PDB entry 3ZE2 | X-ray diffraction, 2.35 A resolution | chains A and F of the 5 polymer chains in the assembly

== Chain A ==
Name: Integrin alpha-iib
Organism: Homo sapiens
Reference sequence: P08514 (ITA2B_HUMAN); residues 1-457 here correspond to UniProt positions 32-488 (UniProt number = residue number + 31)
Amino-acid sequence (457 residues; each row starts with the number of its first residue):
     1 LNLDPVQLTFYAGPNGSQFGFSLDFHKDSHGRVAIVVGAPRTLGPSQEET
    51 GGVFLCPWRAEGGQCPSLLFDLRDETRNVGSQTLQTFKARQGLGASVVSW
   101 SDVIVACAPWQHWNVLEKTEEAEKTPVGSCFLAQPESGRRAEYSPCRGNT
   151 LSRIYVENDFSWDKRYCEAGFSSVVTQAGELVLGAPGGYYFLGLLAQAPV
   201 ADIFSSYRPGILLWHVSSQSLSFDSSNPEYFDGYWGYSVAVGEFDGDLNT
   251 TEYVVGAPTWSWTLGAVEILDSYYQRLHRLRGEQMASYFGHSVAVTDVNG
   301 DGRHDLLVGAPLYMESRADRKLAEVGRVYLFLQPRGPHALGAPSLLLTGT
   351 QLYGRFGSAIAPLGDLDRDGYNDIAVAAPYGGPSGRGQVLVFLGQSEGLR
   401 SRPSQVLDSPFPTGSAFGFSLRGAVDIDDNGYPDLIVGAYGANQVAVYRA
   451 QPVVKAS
Unresolved in the structure: 455-457
Disulfides: Cys56-Cys65, Cys107-Cys130, Cys146-Cys167
Metal / ion sites: Ca2+ site 1: Glu243, Asp245, Asp247, Thr250, Glu252; Ca2+ site 2: Asp297, Asn299, Asp301, Arg303, Asp305; Ca2+ site 3: Asp365, Asp367, Asp369, Tyr371, Asp373; Ca2+ site 4: Asp426, Asp428, Asn430, Tyr432, Asp434
From the paper describing this entry:
  - binding site for Rgd peptide: Asp224

== Chain F ==
Name: 10E5 fab light chain
Organism: Mus musculus
Notes: antibody fragment or engineered binder
Amino-acid sequence (214 residues; numbered 1 to 214; the number before each row is that of its first residue):
     1 DILMTQSPSSMSVSLGDTVSITCHASQGISSNIGWLQQKPGKSFMGLIYY
    51 GTNLVDGVPSRFSGSGSGADYSLTISSLDSEDFADYYCVQYAQLPYTFGG
   101 GTKLEIKRADAAPTVSIFPPSSEQLTSGGASVVCFLNNFYPKDINVKWKI
   151 DGSERQNGVLNSWTDQDSKDSTYSMSSTLTLTKDEYERHNSYTCEATHKT
   201 STSPIVKSFNRNEC
Disulfides: Cys23-Cys88, Cys134-Cys194

== Chain A / chain F interface ==
Pairs across the interface (19; chain A residue first):
  Arg77(A) - Asn32(F)  hydrogen bond
  Arg77(A) - Tyr50(F)
  Arg77(A) - Tyr91(F)
  Asn78(A) - Asn32(F)  hydrogen bond (backbone-side chain)
  Asn78(A) - Ala92(F)
  Val79(A) - Asn32(F)
  Val79(A) - Tyr91(F)
  Val79(A) - Ala92(F)
  Gly80(A) - Tyr91(F)  hydrogen bond (backbone-backbone)
  Gly80(A) - Ala92(F)  hydrogen bond (backbone-backbone)
  Gly80(A) - Leu94(F)
  Ser81(A) - Ala92(F)  hydrogen bond (backbone-backbone)
  Ser81(A) - Gln93(F)
  Ser81(A) - Leu94(F)  hydrogen bond (side chain-backbone)
  Arg208(A) - Tyr49(F)
  Arg208(A) - Asn53(F)
  Pro209(A) - Tyr50(F)
  Gly210(A) - Tyr50(F)
  Ile211(A) - Tyr50(F)  hydrophobic
Other interface residues (no listed pair), chain F (10 interface residues in all): Asp56, Tyr96

== In short ==
Chain A and chain F form an interface of 9 and 10 residues respectively; the contacts include 6 hydrogen
bonds. Polar contacts include Arg77(A)-Asn32(F), Asn78(A)-Asn32(F) and Ser81(A)-Leu94(F). Glu243(A),
Asp245(A), Asp247(A), Thr250(A) and Glu252(A) form the Ca2+ site 1. From the paper: a binding site for Rgd
peptide at Asp224(A).
Chain A is Integrin alpha-iib (Homo sapiens) and chain F is 10E5 fab light chain (Mus musculus); the
structure, Integrin alphaIIB beta3 headpiece and RGD peptide complex, was determined by X-ray diffraction
(same publication as 3ZDX, 3ZDY, 3ZDZ, 3ZE0 and 3ZE1).
